Entry 5TLT (X-ray diffraction, 1.90 A resolution); this record covers chains A and B of the 4 polymer chains in the assembly.

[Chain A (and B)]
Molecule: Estrogen receptor
From: Homo sapiens
Notes: fragment: ligand-binding domain; chain B of this document is another copy of the same molecule, construct and numbering; everything in this record applies to it too
UniProt: P03372 (ESR1_HUMAN), isoform P03372-3; residues 298-554 here correspond to UniProt positions 125-381 (UniProt number = residue number - 173)
Chain sequence (257 residues; each row starts with the number of its first residue):
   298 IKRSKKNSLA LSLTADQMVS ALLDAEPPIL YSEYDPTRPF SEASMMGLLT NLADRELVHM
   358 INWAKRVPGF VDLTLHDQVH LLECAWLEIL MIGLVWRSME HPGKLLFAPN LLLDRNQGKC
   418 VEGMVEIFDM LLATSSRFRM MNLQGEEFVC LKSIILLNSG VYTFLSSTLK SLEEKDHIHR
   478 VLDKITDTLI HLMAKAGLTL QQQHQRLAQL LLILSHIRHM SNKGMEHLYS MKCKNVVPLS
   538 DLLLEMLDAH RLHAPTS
Not modelled in the structure: 298-302, 460-471, 549-554 (chain B: 298-304, 461-465, 550-554)
Differences from the reference sequence: engineered mutation S537 (Tyr364 in P03372)
Ligand contacts: octane-1 (7ED; 8-{[2,3-bis(4-hydroxyphenyl)pentanoyl]oxy}octyl (2R,3S)-2,3-bis(4-hydroxyphenyl)pentanoate): M343, L346, T347, L349, A350, E353, W383, L384, L387, M388, L391, R394, F404, G420, M421, I424, L428, G521, H524, L525, M528, L540

[How chain A and chain B interact]
Pairs across the interface (55; chain A residue first):
  A430(A) with Y459(B)
  R434(A) with Y459(B), hydrogen bond; H476(B)
  I451(A) with L509(B), hydrophobic
  N455(A) with L509(B); S512(B); H513(B), hydrogen bond (backbone-side chain)
  S456(A) with H513(B)
  V458(A) with H513(B)
  Y459(A) with A430(B), hydrophobic; R434(B); I510(B); H513(B)
  H476(A) with R434(B), hydrogen bond
  D480(A) with Q502(B); Q506(B)
  T483(A) with H501(B); A505(B)
  D484(A) with Q498(B), hydrogen bond; Q502(B), hydrogen bond
  I487(A) with H501(B)
  L497(A) with L497(B), hydrophobic
  Q498(A) with D484(B)
  H501(A) with T483(B); D484(B), salt bridge; I487(B); H501(B); L504(B)
  Q502(A) with D480(B); D484(B), hydrogen bond
  L504(A) with H501(B)
  A505(A) with T483(B); L508(B), hydrophobic
  Q506(A) with D480(B), hydrogen bond
  L508(A) with A505(B), hydrophobic
  L509(A) with I451(B), hydrophobic; N455(B), hydrogen bond (backbone-side chain); L511(B), hydrophobic
  L511(A) with L509(B), hydrophobic
  S512(A) with R515(B), hydrogen bond
  H513(A) with N455(B), hydrogen bond (side chain-backbone); S456(B); V458(B); Y459(B); R515(B), hydrogen bond
  R515(A) with S512(B), hydrogen bond; H513(B); H516(B)
  H516(A) with R515(B), hydrogen bond; N519(B), hydrogen bond
  N519(A) with H516(B), hydrogen bond; N519(B)
  K520(A) with H547(B)
  E523(A) with E523(B)
  H547(A) with K520(B), hydrogen bond (backbone-side chain)
Other interface residues (no listed pair), chain A (33 interface residues in all): L479, Q500, I510
Other interface residues (no listed pair), chain B (32 interface residues in all): L479

[In short]
Chain A and chain B form an interface of 33 and 32 residues respectively, with 16 hydrogen bonds and 1 salt
bridge. Polar contacts include H501(A)-D484(B), R434(A)-Y459(B) and N455(A)-H513(B). Chain A binds octane-1.
Both chains are Estrogen receptor (Homo sapiens). Entry 5TLT (Crystal Structure of the ER-alpha Ligand-binding
Domain (Y537S) in Complex with octane-1,8-diyl bis(2,3-bis(4-hydroxyphenyl)pentanoate)) was determined by
X-ray diffraction (same publication as 5KR9, 5KRA, 5KRC, 5KRF, 5KRH, 5KRI and 43 further entries).
